PDB entry 1GY6 | X-ray diffraction, 1.60 A resolution | chains A and B

Chain A (and B):
Name: Nuclear transport factor 2
Organism: Rattus norvegicus
Notes: chain B of this document is another copy of the same molecule, construct and numbering; everything in this record applies to it too
UniProtKB: P13662 (NTF2_HUMAN); numbering as in UniProt (aligned over 1-127)
Amino-acid sequence (127 residues; each row starts with the number of its first residue):
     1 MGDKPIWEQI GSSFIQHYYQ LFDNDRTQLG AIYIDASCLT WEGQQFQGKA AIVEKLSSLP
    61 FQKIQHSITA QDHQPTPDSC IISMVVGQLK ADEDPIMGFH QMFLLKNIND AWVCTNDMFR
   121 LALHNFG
Disordered / not traced: 1-2 (chain B: 1-2, 126-127)

How chain A and chain B interact:
Residue-residue contacts (54):
  Cys38(A) - Gln74(B)
  Leu39(A) - Gln74(B)
  Thr40(A) - Gln74(B)  hydrogen bond
  Gly43(A) - Asp72(B)
  Gln45(A) - Trp7(B)
  Gln45(A) - His73(B)
  Gln45(A) - Pro75(B)
  Thr69(A) - Leu123(B)
  Ala70(A) - Arg120(B)
  Asp72(A) - Thr40(B)
  Asp72(A) - Met118(B)
  Asp72(A) - Arg120(B)  salt bridge
  His73(A) - Met118(B)
  Gln74(A) - Cys38(B)
  Gln74(A) - Leu39(B)
  Gln74(A) - Thr40(B)  hydrogen bond
  Gln74(A) - Asn116(B)
  Gln74(A) - Asp117(B)  hydrogen bond (side chain-backbone)
  Gln74(A) - Met118(B)
  Pro75(A) - Asn116(B)
  Thr76(A) - Leu104(B)
  Thr76(A) - Asn116(B)
  Pro77(A) - Lys106(B)
  Pro77(A) - Thr115(B)
  Pro77(A) - Asn116(B)
  Asp78(A) - Asp78(B)
  Asp78(A) - Cys80(B)
  Ile82(A) - Met102(B)  hydrophobic
  Ile82(A) - Leu104(B)  hydrophobic
  Ile82(A) - Met118(B)
  Met84(A) - Met102(B)  hydrophobic
  Met84(A) - Met118(B)  hydrophobic
  Met84(A) - Arg120(B)
  His100(A) - Met84(B)  hydrogen bond
  His100(A) - His100(B)  hydrogen bond
  Met102(A) - Ile82(B)  hydrophobic
  Met102(A) - Met102(B)  hydrophobic
  Leu104(A) - Thr76(B)
  Lys106(A) - Pro77(B)
  Lys106(A) - Asp78(B)  salt bridge
  Asn116(A) - Gln74(B)
  Asn116(A) - Pro75(B)
  Asn116(A) - Thr76(B)
  Asn116(A) - Pro77(B)
  Asn116(A) - Ile82(B)
  Asp117(A) - Gln74(B)  hydrogen bond (backbone-side chain)
  Met118(A) - Asp72(B)
  Met118(A) - His73(B)
  Met118(A) - Gln74(B)
  Met118(A) - Ile82(B)  hydrophobic
  Met118(A) - Met84(B)
  Arg120(A) - Ala70(B)
  Arg120(A) - Asp72(B)  salt bridge
  Arg120(A) - Met84(B)
Other interface residues (no listed pair), chain A (32 interface residues in all): Ala36, Gln47, Cys80, Ser83, Val86, Gln101, Thr115, Phe119
Other interface residues (no listed pair), chain B (30 interface residues in all): Gly43, Gln45, Val86, Gln101, Phe119

Overview:
32 residues of chain A face 30 of chain B across their interface; the contacts include 6 hydrogen bonds and 3
salt bridges. Polar contacts include Asp72(A)-Arg120(B), Lys106(A)-Asp78(B) and Thr40(A)-Gln74(B).
Chain A and chain B are both Nuclear transport factor 2 (Rattus norvegicus); the structure, NTF2 from rat,
ammonium sulphate conditions, was determined by X-ray diffraction (same publication as 1GY5, 1GY7 and 1GYB).
